3CCQ - chains Q and 0 of the 31 polymer chains in the assembly; structure by X-ray diffraction, 2.90 A resolution.

== Chain Q ==
Molecule: 50S ribosomal protein L21e
From: Haloarcula marismortui
UniProt: P12734 (RL21_HALMA); residues 0-95 here correspond to UniProt positions 1-96 (UniProt number = residue number + 1)
Amino-acid sequence (96 residues; row label = number of the first residue in the row; numbering starts at 0):
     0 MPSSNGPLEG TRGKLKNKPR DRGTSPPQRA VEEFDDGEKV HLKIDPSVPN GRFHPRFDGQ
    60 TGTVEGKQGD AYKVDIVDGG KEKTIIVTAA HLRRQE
Disordered / not traced: 0
Ion coordination: Na+: Asp20, Gly22, Ser24, Ser46

== Chain 0 ==
Molecule: 23S ribosomal RNA
From: Haloarcula marismortui
Notes: engineered mutation(s): G2099A, A2488U
Sequence (2923 nucleotides; numbered 1 to 2923; the number before each row is that of its first residue):
     1 GUUGGCUACU AUGCCAGCUG GUGGAUUGCU CGGCUCAGGC GCUGAUGAAG GACGUGCCAA
    61 GCUGCGAUAA GCUGUGGGGA GCCGCACGGA GGCGAAGAAC CACAGAUUUC CGAAUGAGAA
   121 UCUCUCUAAC AAUUGCUUCG CGCAAUGAGG AACCCCGAGA ACUGAAACAU CUCAGUAUCG
   181 GGAGGAACAG AAAACGCAAC GUGAUGUCGU UAGUAACCGC GAGUGAACGC GAUACAGCCC
   241 AAACCGAAGC CCUCACGGGC AAUGUGGUGU CAGGGCUACC UCUCAUCAGC CGACCGUCUU
   301 CACGAAGUCU CUUGGAAUAG AGCGUGAUAC AGGGUGACAA CCCCGUACUG AAGACCAGUA
   361 CGCUGUGCGG UAGUGCCAGA GUAGCGGGGG UUGGAUAUCC CUCGCGAAUA ACGCAGGCAU
   421 CGACUGCGAA GGCUAAACAC AACCUGAGAC CGAUAGUGAA CAAGUAGUGU GAACGAACGC
   481 UGCAAAGUAC CCUCAGAAGG GAGGCGAAAU AGAGCAUGAA AUCAGUUGGC GAUCGAGCGA
   541 CAGGGCAUAC AAGGUCCCUU GACGAAUGAC CGAGACGCGA GUCUCCAGUA AGACUCACGG
   601 GAAGCCGAUG UUCUGUCGUA CGUUUUGAAA AACGAGCCAG GGAGUGUGUC UGUAUGGCAA
   661 GUCUAACCGG AGUAUCCGGG GAGGCACAGG GAAACCGACA UGGCCGCAGG GCUUUGCCCG
   721 AGGGCCGCCG UCUUCAAGGG CGGGGAGCCA UGUGGACACG ACCCGAAUCC GGACGAUCUA
   781 CGCAUGGACA AGAUGAAGCG UGCCGAAAGG CACGUGGAAG UCUGUUAGAG UUGGUGUCCU
   841 ACAAUACCCU CUCGUGAUCU AUGUGUAGGG GUGAAAGGCC CAUCGAGUCC GGCAACAGCU
   901 GGUUCCAAUC GAAACAUGUC GAAGCAUGAC CUCCGCCGAG GUAGUCUGUG AGGUAGAGCG
   961 ACCGAUUGGU GUGUCCGCCU CCGAGAGGAG UCGGCACACC UGUCAAACUC CAAACUUACA
  1021 GACGCUGUUU GACGCGGGGA UUCCGGUGCG CGGGGUAAGC CUGUGUACCA GGAGGGGAAC
  1081 AACCCAGAGA UAGGUUAAGG UCCCCAAGUG UGGAUUAAGU GUAAUCCUCU GAAGGUGGUC
  1141 UCGAGCCCUA GACAGCCGGG AGGUGAGCUU AGAAGCAGCU ACCCUCUAAG AAAAGCGUAA
  1201 CAGCUUACCG GCCGAGGUUU GAGGCGCCCA AAAUGAUCGG GACUCAAAUC CACCACCGAG
  1261 ACCUGUCCGU ACCACUCAUA CUGGUAAUCG AGUAGAUUGG CGCUCUAAUU GGAUGGAAGC
  1321 AGGGGCGAGA GCUCCUGUGG ACCGAUUAGU GACGAAAAUC CUGGCCAUAG UAGCAGCGAU
  1381 AGUCGGGUGA GAACCCCGAC GGCCUAAUGG AUAAGGGUUC CUCAGCACUG CUGAUCAGCU
  1441 GAGGGUUAGC CGGUCCUAAG UCUCACCGCA ACUCGACUGA GACGAAAUGG GAAACAGGUU
  1501 AAUAUUCCUG UGCCAUCAUG CAGUGAAAGU UGACGCCCUG GGGUCGAUCA CGCCGGGCAU
  1561 UCGCCCGGUC GAACCGUCCA ACUCCGUGGA AGCCGUAAUG GCAGGAAGCG GACGAACGGC
  1621 GGCAUAGGGA AACGUGAUUC AACCUGGGGC CCAUGAAAAG ACGAGCAUGA UGUCCGUACC
  1681 GAGAACCGAC ACAGGUGUCC AUGGCGGCGA AAGCCAAGGC CUGUCGGGAG CAACCAACGU
  1741 UAGGGAAUUC GGCAAGUUAG UCCCGUACCU UCGGAAGAAG GGAUGCCUGC UCCGGAACGG
  1801 AGCAGGUCGC AGUGACUCGG AAGCUCGGAC UGUCUAGUAA CAACAUAGGU GACCGCAAAU
  1861 CCGCAAGGAC UCGUACGGUC ACUGAAUCCU GCCCAGUGCA GGUAUCUGAA CACCUCGUAC
  1921 AAGAGGACGA AGGACCUGUC AACGGCGGGG GUAACUAUGA CCCUCUUAAG GUAGCGUAGU
  1981 ACCUUGCCGC AUCAGUAGCG GCUUGCAUGA AUGGAUUAAC CAGAGCUUCA CUGUCCCAAC
  2041 GUUGGGCCCG GUGAACUGUA CAUUCCAGUG CGGAGUCUGG AGACACCCAG GGGGAAGCAA
  2101 AGACCCUAUG GAGCUUUACU GCAGGCUGUC GCUGAGACGU GGUCGCCGAU GUGCAGCAUA
  2161 GGUAGGAGUC GUUACAGAGG UACCCGCGCU AGCGGGCCAC CCAGACAACA GUGAAAUACU
  2221 ACCCGUCGGU GACUGCGACU CUCACUCCGG GAGGAGGACA CCGAUAGCCG GGCAGUUUGA
  2281 CUGGGGCGGU ACGCGCUCGA AAAGAUAUCG AGCGCGCCCU AUGGUCAUCU CAGCCGGGAC
  2341 AGAGACCCGG CGAAGAGUGC AAGAGCAAAA GAUGACUUGA CAGUGUUCUU CCCAACGAGG
  2401 AACGCUGACG CGAAAGCGUG GUCUAGCGAA CCAAUUAGCC UGCUUGAUGC GGGCAAUUGA
  2461 UGACAGAAAA GCUACCCUAG GGAUAACUGA GUCGUCACUC GCAAGAGCAC AUAUCGACCG
  2521 AGUGGCUUGC UACCUCGAUG UCGGUUCCCU CCAUCCUGCC CGUGCAGAAG CGGGCAAGGG
  2581 UGAGGUUGUU CGCCUAUUAA AGGAGGUCGU GAGCUGGGUU UAGACCGUCG UGAGACAGGU
  2641 CGGCUGCUAU CUACUGGGUG UGUAAUGGUG UCUGACAAGA ACGACCGUAU AGUACGAGAG
  2701 GAACUACGGU UGGUGGCCAC UGGUGUACCG GUUGUUCGAG AGAGCACGUG CCGGGUAGCC
  2761 ACGCCACACG GGGUAAGAGC UGAACGCAUC UAAGCUCGAA ACCCACUUGG AAAAGAGACA
  2821 CCGCCGAGGU CCCGCGUACA AGACGCGGUC GAUAGACUCG GGGUGUGCGC GUCGAGGUAA
  2881 CGAGACGUUA AGCCCACGAG CACUAACAGA CCAAAGCCAU CAU
Disordered / not traced: 1-9, 126-127, 715, 971-998, 1560, 1952-1963, 2137-2236, 2339-2343, 2665-2666, 2915-2923
Modified / non-standard residues: 1MA (6-hydro-1-methyladenosine-5'-monophosphate) at position 628, OMU (o2'-methyluridine 5'-monophosphate) at position 2587, OMG (o2'-methylguanosine-5'-monophosphate) at position 2588, UR3 (3-methyluridine-5'-monophoshate) at position 2619, PSU (pseudouridine-5'-monophosphate) at position 2621
Ion coordination: Na+ site 1 near U12 (its only coordinating residue here); Mg2+ site 1 near G28 (its only coordinating residue here); Na+ site 2: C40, G41, C443; Na+ site 3 near G56 (its only coordinating residue here); Sr2+ site 1: C85, A86 (shared with 1 residue of chain T); Na+ site 4 near U108 (its only coordinating residue here); Mg2+ site 2 near U115 (its only coordinating residue here); Na+ site 5: C130, U146; Na+ site 6 near C141 (its only coordinating residue here); Sr2+ site 2: G147, A183 (shared with 1 residue of chain M); Mg2+ site 3: C162, U2276; K+ site 1: C162, U163, U172; 56 more Na+ sites not listed; 67 more Mg2+ sites not listed; 58 more Sr2+ sites not listed; 1 more K+ sites not listed

== Chain Q / chain 0 interface ==
Contacting residue pairs (109; chain Q residue first):
  Pro1(Q) - G2299(0)  base contact
  Pro1(Q) - A2300(0)  base contact
  Pro1(Q) - U2306(0)  phosphate contact
  Pro1(Q) - A2307(0)  phosphate contact
  Ser2(Q) - C2296(0)  hydrogen bond to the base
  Ser2(Q) - U2297(0)  hydrogen bond to the base
  Ser2(Q) - C2298(0)  base contact
  Ser3(Q) - G2295(0)  base contact
  Ser3(Q) - C2296(0)  hydrogen bond to the phosphate
  Asn4(Q) - G2295(0)  hydrogen bond to the phosphate
  Asn4(Q) - C2296(0)  phosphate contact
  Asn4(Q) - C2391(0)  phosphate contact
  Gly5(Q) - G2295(0)  hydrogen bond to the phosphate
  Gly5(Q) - C2296(0)  hydrogen bond to the phosphate
  Gly5(Q) - U2424(0)  sugar contact
  Pro6(Q) - C2296(0)  phosphate contact
  Pro6(Q) - U2424(0)  sugar contact
  Leu7(Q) - C2296(0)  hydrogen bond to the phosphate
  Leu7(Q) - U2297(0)  phosphate contact
  Leu7(Q) - G2363(0)  base contact
  Leu7(Q) - C2423(0)  sugar contact
  Leu7(Q) - U2424(0)  sugar contact
  Glu8(Q) - C2296(0)  hydrogen bond to the phosphate
  Glu8(Q) - U2297(0)  phosphate contact
  Gly9(Q) - U2297(0)  hydrogen bond to the phosphate
  Thr10(Q) - U2297(0)  hydrogen bond to the phosphate
  Arg11(Q) - A1007(0)  phosphate contact
  Arg11(Q) - C1008(0)  phosphate contact
  Arg11(Q) - U2297(0)  hydrogen bond to the sugar
  Arg11(Q) - C2298(0)  salt bridge to the phosphate
  Arg11(Q) - G2363(0)  hydrogen bond to the phosphate
  Arg11(Q) - A2364(0)  phosphate contact
  Gly12(Q) - G953(0)  phosphate contact
  Lys13(Q) - G953(0)  phosphate contact
  Lys13(Q) - G2304(0)  salt bridge to the phosphate
  Leu14(Q) - A2364(0)  hydrogen bond to the sugar
  Lys15(Q) - A2364(0)  phosphate contact
  Lys15(Q) - G2365(0)  phosphate contact
  Asn16(Q) - G2365(0)  hydrogen bond to the phosphate
  Lys17(Q) - G953(0)  base contact
  Pro18(Q) - C1010(0)  phosphate contact
  Arg21(Q) - A2353(0)  hydrogen bond to the base
  Arg21(Q) - A2354(0)  salt bridge to the phosphate
  Arg21(Q) - C2366(0)  phosphate contact
  Gly22(Q) - C2366(0)  hydrogen bond to the phosphate
  Gly22(Q) - A2367(0)  phosphate contact
  Thr23(Q) - C2366(0)  phosphate contact
  Thr23(Q) - A2367(0)  hydrogen bond to the phosphate
  Lys38(Q) - C1019(0)  hydrogen bond to the phosphate
  Lys38(Q) - A1020(0)  salt bridge to the phosphate
  His40(Q) - U949(0)  hydrogen bond to the base
  His40(Q) - G950(0)  hydrogen bond to the sugar
  Lys42(Q) - A951(0)  phosphate contact
  Lys42(Q) - G952(0)  salt bridge to the phosphate
  Pro45(Q) - G2365(0)  sugar contact
  Ser46(Q) - G2365(0)  phosphate contact
  Ser46(Q) - C2366(0)  hydrogen bond to the phosphate
  Ser46(Q) - A2370(0)  hydrogen bond to the base
  Pro48(Q) - A2370(0)  base contact
  Asn49(Q) - C2403(0)  phosphate contact
  Gly50(Q) - A2402(0)  hydrogen bond to the phosphate
  Gly50(Q) - C2403(0)  hydrogen bond to the phosphate
  Arg51(Q) - A2402(0)  hydrogen bond to the sugar
  His53(Q) - C2388(0)  sugar contact
  His53(Q) - U2389(0)  sugar contact
  Arg55(Q) - G2304(0)  hydrogen bond to the phosphate
  Arg55(Q) - A2305(0)  salt bridge to the phosphate
  Arg55(Q) - U2389(0)  phosphate contact
  Arg55(Q) - U2390(0)  salt bridge to the phosphate
  Arg55(Q) - C2392(0)  sugar contact
  Phe56(Q) - C2388(0)  phosphate contact
  Phe56(Q) - U2389(0)  phosphate contact
  Asp57(Q) - A951(0)  sugar contact
  Asp57(Q) - A2303(0)  sugar contact
  Gly58(Q) - G950(0)  hydrogen bond to the base
  Gly58(Q) - A951(0)  sugar contact
  Gly58(Q) - A1018(0)  sugar contact
  Gln59(Q) - A1018(0)  hydrogen bond to the sugar
  Thr60(Q) - A1018(0)  hydrogen bond to the sugar
  Thr60(Q) - C1019(0)  sugar contact
  Gln67(Q) - G2385(0)  base contact
  Gln67(Q) - U2386(0)  hydrogen bond to the sugar
  Gln67(Q) - C2403(0)  hydrogen bond to the base
  Gln67(Q) - G2404(0)  phosphate contact
  Gly68(Q) - G2404(0)  phosphate contact
  Asp69(Q) - G2404(0)  hydrogen bond to the phosphate
  Ala70(Q) - C2403(0)  phosphate contact
  Ala70(Q) - G2404(0)  phosphate contact
  Asp77(Q) - C2392(0)  hydrogen bond to the sugar
  Asp77(Q) - C2393(0)  sugar contact
  Gly78(Q) - C2393(0)  sugar contact
  Gly79(Q) - C2393(0)  hydrogen bond to the phosphate
  Gly79(Q) - A2394(0)  hydrogen bond to the phosphate
  Lys80(Q) - C2393(0)  phosphate contact
  Lys80(Q) - A2394(0)  hydrogen bond to the phosphate
  Lys80(Q) - A2395(0)  salt bridge to the phosphate
  Lys82(Q) - C2388(0)  phosphate contact
  Lys82(Q) - U2389(0)  salt bridge to the phosphate
  Lys82(Q) - C2392(0)  hydrogen bond to the phosphate
  Lys82(Q) - C2393(0)  salt bridge to the phosphate
  Thr83(Q) - U2387(0)  hydrogen bond to the sugar
  Thr83(Q) - C2388(0)  hydrogen bond to the phosphate
  Ile85(Q) - U2387(0)  sugar contact
  Ile85(Q) - C2403(0)  sugar contact
  Gln94(Q) - G948(0)  base contact
  Gln94(Q) - U949(0)  hydrogen bond to the base
  Gln94(Q) - C1019(0)  hydrogen bond to the base
  Glu95(Q) - G948(0)  hydrogen bond to the base
  Glu95(Q) - U949(0)  hydrogen bond to the sugar
Interface residues without a listed pair, chain Q (54 interface residues in all): Lys72, Val76, Ile84, Arg93
Interface residues without a listed pair, chain 0 (53 interface residues in all): U1009, C1011, G2310, A2311, U2422, A2425

== Overview ==
Chain Q and chain 0 form an interface of 54 and 53 residues respectively; the contacts include 43 hydrogen
bonds and 10 salt bridges. Among the polar pairs are Ser2(Q)-C2296(0), Ser2(Q)-U2297(0) and Arg21(Q)-A2353(0).
G147(0) and A183(0) form the Sr2+ site 2.
Here chain Q is 50S ribosomal protein L21e and chain 0 is 23S ribosomal RNA, both from Haloarcula marismortui.
Entry 3CCQ (Structure of Anisomycin resistant 50S Ribosomal Subunit: 23S rRNA mutation A2488U) was determined
by X-ray diffraction (same publication as 3CC2, 3CC4, 3CC7, 3CCE, 3CCJ, 3CCL and 6 further entries).
